Entry 7CDA (X-ray diffraction, 2.66 A resolution); this record covers chains A and E of the 6 polymer chains in the assembly.

Chain A:
Molecule: Tubulin alpha-1B chain
From: Sus scrofa
UniProtKB: Q2XVP4 (TBA1B_PIG); numbering as in UniProt (aligned over 1-450)
Sequence (450 residues; row label = number of the first residue in the row):
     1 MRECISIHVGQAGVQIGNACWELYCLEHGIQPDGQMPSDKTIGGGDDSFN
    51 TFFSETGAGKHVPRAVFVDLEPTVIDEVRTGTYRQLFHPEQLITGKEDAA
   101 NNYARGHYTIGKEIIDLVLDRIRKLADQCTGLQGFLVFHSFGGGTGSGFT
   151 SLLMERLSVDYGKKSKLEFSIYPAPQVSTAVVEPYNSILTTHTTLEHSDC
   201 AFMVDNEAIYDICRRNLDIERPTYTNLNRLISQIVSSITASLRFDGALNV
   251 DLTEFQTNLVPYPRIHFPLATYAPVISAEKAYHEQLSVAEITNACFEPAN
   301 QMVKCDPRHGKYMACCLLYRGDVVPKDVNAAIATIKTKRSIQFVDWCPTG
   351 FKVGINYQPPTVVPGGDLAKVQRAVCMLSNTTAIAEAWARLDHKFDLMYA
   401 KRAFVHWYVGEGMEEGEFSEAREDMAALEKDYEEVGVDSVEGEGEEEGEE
Disordered / not traced: 438-450
Metal / ion sites: Ca2+: Asp39, Thr41, Gly44, Glu55
Ligand contacts: GTP (guanosine-5'-triphosphate): Gly10, Gln11, Ala12, Gln15, Ile16, Asp69, Asp98, Ala99, Ala100, Asn101, Ser140, Gly142, Gly143, Gly144, Thr145, Gly146, Ile171, Pro173, Val177, Ser178, Glu183, Asn206, Tyr224, Leu227, Asn228, Ile231
UniProt features mapped onto this chain:
  - motif: Met1 to Cys4 (MREC motif)
  - active site: Glu254
  - binding site (GTP): Gly10, Gln11, Ala12, Gln15, Glu71, Ala99, Ser140, Gly143, Gly144, Thr145, Gly146, Thr179, Glu183, Asn206, Tyr224, Asn228, Leu252
  - binding site (Mg(2+)): Glu71
  - modified residue: Lys40 (N6,N6,N6-trimethyllysine), Ser48 (Phosphoserine), Ser232 (Phosphoserine), Tyr282 (3'-nitrotyrosine), Arg339 (Omega-N-methylarginine), Ser439 (Phosphoserine), Glu443 (5-glutamyl polyglutamate), Glu445 (5-glutamyl polyglutamate)
  - cross-link (Glycyl lysine isopeptide (Lys-Gly)): Lys326 (interchain with G-Cter in ubiquitin), Lys370 (interchain with G-Cter in ubiquitin)

Chain E:
Molecule: Stathmin-4
From: Rattus norvegicus
UniProtKB: P63043 (STMN4_RAT); residues 5-145 here correspond to UniProt positions 49-189 (UniProt number = residue number + 44)
Sequence (143 residues; numbered 3 to 145; the number before each row is that of its first residue):
     3 MADMEVIELNKCTSGQSFEVILKPPSFDGVPEFNASLPRRRDPSLEEIQK
    53 KLEAAEERRKYQEAELLKHLAEKREHEREVIQKAIEENNNFIKMAKEKLA
   103 QKMESNKENREAHLAAMLERLQEKDKHAEEVRKNKELKEEASR
Disordered / not traced: 3-5, 29-43, 142-145
Construct notes: expression tag (3-4)
UniProt features mapped onto this chain:
  - modified residue: Ser46 (Phosphoserine)

Interface between chain A and chain E:
Pairs across the interface (59; chain A residue first):
  His107(A) - Lys53(E)  hydrogen bond
  Tyr108(A) - Leu54(E)  hydrophobic
  Tyr108(A) - Ala57(E)  hydrophobic
  Thr109(A) - Arg61(E)  hydrogen bond
  Lys112(A) - Glu55(E)
  Lys112(A) - Glu58(E)  salt bridge
  Leu152(A) - Leu54(E)  hydrophobic
  Glu155(A) - Ile50(E)
  Glu155(A) - Lys53(E)  salt bridge
  Arg156(A) - Leu47(E)
  Ser158(A) - Asp44(E)
  Val159(A) - Pro45(E)
  His197(A) - Asp44(E)  salt bridge
  His197(A) - Pro45(E)
  Asp245(A) - Cys14(E)  hydrogen bond
  Asp245(A) - Ser16(E)
  Ala247(A) - Asn12(E)
  Ala247(A) - Ser19(E)
  Leu248(A) - Ser19(E)
  Pro325(A) - Gln18(E)
  Pro325(A) - Phe20(E)  hydrophobic
  Asn329(A) - Val8(E)
  Asn329(A) - Phe20(E)
  Asn329(A) - Val22(E)
  Ile332(A) - Val22(E)  hydrophobic
  Ile332(A) - Leu24(E)  hydrophobic
  Lys336(A) - Leu24(E)
  Asp345(A) - Pro27(E)
  Asp345(A) - Ser28(E)  hydrogen bond (backbone-backbone)
  Trp346(A) - Pro27(E)
  Cys347(A) - Pro27(E)
  Pro348(A) - Lys25(E)
  Pro348(A) - Pro27(E)
  Thr349(A) - Ile23(E)
  Thr349(A) - Leu24(E)  hydrogen bond (backbone-backbone)
  Thr349(A) - Lys25(E)  hydrogen bond (backbone-backbone)
  Gly350(A) - Val22(E)
  Phe351(A) - Glu21(E)
  Phe351(A) - Val22(E)  hydrogen bond (backbone-backbone)
  Lys352(A) - Phe20(E)
  Lys352(A) - Glu21(E)  salt bridge
  Val353(A) - Ser19(E)
  Val353(A) - Phe20(E)  hydrogen bond (backbone-backbone)
  Gly354(A) - Gln18(E)
  Gly354(A) - Ser19(E)
  Ile355(A) - Gly17(E)
  Ile355(A) - Gln18(E)  hydrogen bond (backbone-backbone)
  Asn356(A) - Ser16(E)
  Tyr357(A) - Thr15(E)
  Tyr357(A) - Ser16(E)  hydrogen bond (backbone-backbone)
  Tyr357(A) - Gly17(E)
  Tyr357(A) - Gln18(E)  hydrogen bond
  Val409(A) - Gln64(E)  hydrogen bond (backbone-side chain)
  Gly410(A) - Gln64(E)
  Glu411(A) - Arg61(E)  hydrogen bond (backbone-side chain)
  Gly412(A) - Ala57(E)
  Gly412(A) - Arg60(E)  hydrogen bond (backbone-side chain)
  Gly412(A) - Arg61(E)
  Glu414(A) - Arg60(E)  salt bridge
Interface residues without a listed pair, chain A (40 interface residues in all): Thr193, Glu196, Val328, Gln358, Met413
Interface residues without a listed pair, chain E (31 interface residues in all): Leu11, Pro26, Ser46

Overview:
Chain A and chain E form an interface of 40 and 31 residues respectively, with 14 hydrogen bonds and 5 salt
bridges. Polar contacts include Lys112(A)-Glu58(E), Glu155(A)-Lys53(E) and His197(A)-Asp44(E). Chain A binds
GTP.
Here chain A is Tubulin alpha-1B chain (Sus scrofa) and chain E is Stathmin-4 (Rattus norvegicus). Entry 7CDA
(Crystal structure of T2R-TTL-PAC complex) was determined by X-ray diffraction, deposited together with 7CE6,
7CE8 and 7CEK.
